3SPG - chain A; structure by X-ray diffraction, 2.61 A resolution.

[Chain A]
Protein: Inward-rectifier K+ channel Kir2.2
From: Gallus gallus
UniProtKB: D2YW45 (D2YW45_CHICK); residues 36-378 here correspond to UniProt positions 1-343 (UniProt number = residue number - 35)
Chain sequence (343 residues; each row starts with the number of its first residue):
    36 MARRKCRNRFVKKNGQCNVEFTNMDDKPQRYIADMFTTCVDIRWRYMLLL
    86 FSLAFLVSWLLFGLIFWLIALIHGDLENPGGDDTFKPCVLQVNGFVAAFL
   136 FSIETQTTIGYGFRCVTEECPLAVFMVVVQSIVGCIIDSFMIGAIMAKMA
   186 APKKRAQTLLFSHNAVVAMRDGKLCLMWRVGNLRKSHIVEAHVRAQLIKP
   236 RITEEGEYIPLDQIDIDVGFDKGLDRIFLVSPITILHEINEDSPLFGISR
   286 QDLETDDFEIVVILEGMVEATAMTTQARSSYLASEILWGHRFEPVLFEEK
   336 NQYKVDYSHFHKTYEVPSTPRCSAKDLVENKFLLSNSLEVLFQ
Not modelled in the structure: 36-40, 373-378
Differences from the reference sequence: engineered mutation Ala-186 (Arg151 in D2YW45)
Disulfide bonds: Cys-123/Cys-155
Ion coordination: K+ site 1: Thr-143, Ile-144; K+ site 2 near Thr-143 (its only coordinating residue here); K+ site 3: Ile-144, Gly-145; K+ site 4: Gly-145, Tyr-146
Residues lining bound ligands: PIO ([(2R)-2-octanoyloxy-3-[oxidanyl-[(1R,2R,3S,4R,5R,6S)-2,3,6-tris(oxidanyl)-4,5-diphosphonooxy-cyclohexyl]oxy-phosphoryl]oxy-propyl] octanoate): Asp-76, Ile-77, Arg-78, Trp-79, Arg-80, Leu-83, Phe-175, Lys-183, Lys-188, Lys-189, Gln-192

[Overview]
Bound to chain A: compound PIO. Thr-143 and Ile-144 form the K+ site 1. Ile-144 and Gly-145 coordinate K+ site
3.
Chain A is Inward-rectifier K+ channel Kir2.2 (Gallus gallus); the structure, Inward rectifier potassium
channel Kir2.2 R186A mutant in complex with PIP2, was determined by X-ray diffraction together with 3SPC,
3SPH, 3SPI and 3SPJ from the same study.
